PDB entry 2D6M | X-ray diffraction, 1.60 A resolution | chains A and B

Chain A (and B):
Protein: lectin, galactose binding, soluble 9
From: Mus musculus
Notes: fragment: N-terminal carbohydrate recognition domain(RESIDUES 1-157); chain B of this document is another copy of the same molecule, construct and numbering; everything in this record applies to it too
UniProt: Q99L83 (Q99L83_MOUSE); residue numbers follow UniProt; this construct covers 1-157
Chain sequence (159 residues; row label = number of the first residue in the row; numbers below 1 keep their minus sign (Gly-1 is residue -1)):
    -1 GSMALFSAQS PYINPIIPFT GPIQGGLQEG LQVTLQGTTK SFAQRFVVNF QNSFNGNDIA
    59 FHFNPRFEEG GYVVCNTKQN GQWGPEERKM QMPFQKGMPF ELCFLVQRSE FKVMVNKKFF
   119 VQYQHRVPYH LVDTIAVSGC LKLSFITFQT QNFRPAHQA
Unresolved in the structure: 150-157
Construct notes: expression tag (-1 to 0)

Chain A / chain B interface:
Pairs across the interface (2):
  Ala2(A) - Phe40(B)  hydrophobic
  Phe4(A) - Phe40(B)  hydrophobic

Summary:
Chain A and chain B form an interface of 2 and 1 residues respectively.
Both chains are lectin, galactose binding, soluble 9 (Mus musculus). Entry 2D6M (Crystal structure of mouse
galectin-9 N-terminal CRD in complex with lactose) was determined by X-ray diffraction, deposited together
with 2D6K, 2D6L, 2D6N, 2D6O and 2D6P.
